1RHK - chains A and B of the 3 polymer chains in the assembly; structure by X-ray diffraction, 2.50 A resolution.

== Chain A ==
Protein: Caspase-3
Source organism: Homo sapiens
Notes: EC 3.4.22.-; fragment: p17 subunit
UniProt: P42574 (ICE3_HUMAN); the construct lacks a stretch of the UniProt sequence and is renumbered around it, so the offset changes along the chain: 145-156 = UniProt 29-40; 163-175 = UniProt 45-57; 176-222 = UniProt 61-107; 224-247 = UniProt 108-131; 1 more segments
Amino-acid sequence (147 residues; each row starts with the number of its first residue; note: 11 numbers in that range are skipped by the numbering (no residue carries them; nothing is unmodelled there); a row labelled like 175A-175C holds insertion residues (175A, then the next letters in order)):
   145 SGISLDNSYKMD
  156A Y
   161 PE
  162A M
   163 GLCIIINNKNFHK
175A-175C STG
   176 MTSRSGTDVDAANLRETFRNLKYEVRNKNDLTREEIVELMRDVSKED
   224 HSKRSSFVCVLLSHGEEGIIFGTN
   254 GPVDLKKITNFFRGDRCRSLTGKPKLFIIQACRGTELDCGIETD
Disordered / not traced: 145-149, 296-297
Swiss-Prot annotation at these positions:
  - active site: His237, Cys285
  - modified residue: Cys285 (S-nitrosocysteine)

== Chain B ==
Protein: Caspase-3
Source organism: Homo sapiens
Notes: EC 3.4.22.-; fragment: p12 subunit
UniProt: P42574 (ICE3_HUMAN); the construct has insertions or renumbered stretches relative to UniProt, so the offset changes along the chain: 310-379 = UniProt 176-245; 382-390 = UniProt 258-266; 392-402 = UniProt 267-277
Amino-acid sequence (102 residues; each row starts with the number of its first residue; note: 1 number in that range is skipped by the numbering (no residue carries it; nothing is unmodelled there); a row labelled like 381A-381I holds insertion residues (381A, then the next letters in order)):
   310 SGVDDDMACHKIPVEADFLYAYSTAPGYYSWRNSKDGSWFIQSLCAMLKQ
   360 YADKLEFMHILTRVNRKVAT
  379A E
   380 FE
381A-381I SFSFDATFH
   382 AKKQIPCIV
   392 SMLTKELYFYH
Disordered / not traced: 310-319, 402
Construct notes: variant Glu324 (Asp190 in P42574)
Swiss-Prot annotation at these positions:
  - modified residue: Arg341 (Microbial infection: ADP-riboxanated arginine)

== Interface between chain A and chain B ==
Pairs across the interface (98; chain A residue first):
  Asp150(A) - Lys396(B)  salt bridge
  Asn151(A) - Lys396(B)
  Asn151(A) - Glu397(B)  hydrogen bond (backbone-backbone)
  Ser152(A) - Lys396(B)
  Ser152(A) - Glu397(B)
  Tyr153(A) - Asp326(B)  hydrogen bond
  Tyr153(A) - Leu394(B)
  Tyr153(A) - Thr395(B)  hydrogen bond (side chain-backbone)
  Tyr153(A) - Lys396(B)
  Tyr153(A) - Glu397(B)  hydrogen bond (backbone-backbone)
  Met155(A) - Leu398(B)  hydrophobic
  Met155(A) - Tyr399(B)
  Ser178(A) - Arg341(B)
  Arg179(A) - Arg341(B)
  Ser180(A) - Arg341(B)  hydrogen bond (backbone-side chain)
  Ser180(A) - Asn342(B)
  Ser180(A) - Ser343(B)
  Gly181(A) - Asn342(B)
  Gly181(A) - Ser343(B)  hydrogen bond (backbone-backbone)
  Gly181(A) - Gly346(B)
  Val184(A) - Lys344(B)
  Val184(A) - Asp345(B)
  Asp185(A) - Gly346(B)
  Asp185(A) - Ser347(B)  hydrogen bond
  Asp185(A) - Ile350(B)
  Asn188(A) - Cys354(B)  hydrogen bond
  Asn188(A) - Lys358(B)  hydrogen bond
  Leu189(A) - Ile350(B)  hydrophobic
  Leu189(A) - Cys354(B)  hydrophobic
  Thr192(A) - Cys354(B)
  Thr192(A) - Leu357(B)
  Thr192(A) - Lys358(B)
  Phe193(A) - Leu357(B)  hydrophobic
  Leu196(A) - Ala361(B)  hydrophobic
  Tyr198(A) - Phe400(B)
  Glu240(A) - Pro335(B)
  Glu240(A) - Gly336(B)  hydrogen bond (side chain-backbone)
  Leu258(A) - Tyr331(B)
  Thr262(A) - Phe327(B)
  Thr262(A) - Tyr329(B)
  Phe265(A) - Phe327(B)
  Arg266(A) - Val323(B)
  Arg266(A) - Glu324(B)
  Arg266(A) - Phe327(B)
  Gly267(A) - Val323(B)  hydrogen bond (backbone-backbone)
  Asp268(A) - Val323(B)
  Gly275(A) - Asp326(B)
  Lys276(A) - Asp326(B)
  Pro277(A) - Asp326(B)
  Lys278(A) - Ala325(B)
  Lys278(A) - Asp326(B)  hydrogen bond (backbone-backbone)
  Lys278(A) - Phe327(B)
  Lys278(A) - Leu328(B)  hydrogen bond (backbone-backbone)
  Leu279(A) - Leu328(B)  hydrophobic
  Leu279(A) - Leu398(B)  hydrophobic
  Phe280(A) - Phe327(B)  hydrophobic
  Phe280(A) - Leu328(B)  hydrogen bond (backbone-backbone)
  Phe280(A) - Tyr329(B)
  Phe280(A) - Ala330(B)  hydrogen bond (backbone-backbone)
  Ile281(A) - Ala330(B)
  Ile281(A) - Phe349(B)  hydrophobic
  Ile281(A) - Leu353(B)  hydrophobic
  Ile282(A) - Ala330(B)  hydrogen bond (backbone-backbone)
  Ile282(A) - Tyr331(B)
  Ile282(A) - Ser332(B)  hydrogen bond (backbone-backbone)
  Gln283(A) - Ser332(B)  hydrogen bond
  Gln283(A) - Ser339(B)  hydrogen bond
  Gln283(A) - Trp340(B)
  Gln283(A) - Ser347(B)  hydrogen bond
  Gln283(A) - Phe349(B)
  Ala284(A) - Ser332(B)
  Ala284(A) - Ser339(B)
  Cys285(A) - Tyr338(B)  hydrophobic
  Cys285(A) - Ser339(B)
  Arg286(A) - Tyr331(B)
  Arg286(A) - Thr333(B)  hydrogen bond (side chain-backbone)
  Arg286(A) - Ala334(B)
  Arg286(A) - Pro335(B)
  Arg286(A) - Gly336(B)  hydrogen bond (backbone-backbone)
  Arg286(A) - Tyr337(B)  hydrogen bond (backbone-backbone)
  Arg286(A) - Cys388(B)
  Gly287(A) - Gly336(B)
  Gly287(A) - Tyr337(B)  hydrogen bond (backbone-backbone)
  Gly287(A) - Tyr338(B)
  Thr288(A) - Gly336(B)  hydrogen bond (backbone-backbone)
  Thr288(A) - Tyr338(B)
  Glu289(A) - Gly336(B)  hydrogen bond (backbone-backbone)
  Glu289(A) - Tyr337(B)
  Glu289(A) - Tyr338(B)  hydrogen bond (backbone-backbone)
  Leu290(A) - Tyr337(B)
  Leu290(A) - Tyr338(B)  hydrophobic
  Leu290(A) - Trp340(B)  hydrophobic
  Leu290(A) - Thr381G(B)
  Leu290(A) - Lys383(B)
  Asp291(A) - Tyr337(B)
  Asp291(A) - Lys383(B)
  Asp291(A) - Lys384(B)  hydrogen bond (backbone-backbone)
  Cys292(A) - Lys383(B)  hydrogen bond
Other interface residues (no listed pair), chain A (45 interface residues in all): Leu235, Thr274, Gly293
Other interface residues (no listed pair), chain B (48 interface residues in all): Ile321, Gln351, Phe366, Phe381H, Ala382

== Summary ==
Chain A and chain B form an interface of 45 and 48 residues respectively, with 29 hydrogen bonds and 1 salt
bridge. Polar contacts include Asp150(A)-Lys396(B), Tyr153(A)-Asp326(B) and Tyr153(A)-Thr395(B). From UniProt:
active-site residues His237(A) and Cys285(A) on chain A.
Here chain A is Caspase-3 and chain B is Caspase-3, both from Homo sapiens. Entry 1RHK (Crystal structure of
the complex of caspase-3 with a phenyl-propyl-ketone inhibitor) was determined by X-ray diffraction together
with 1RE1, 1RHJ, 1RHM, 1RHQ, 1RHR and 1RHU from the same study.
